8OUI - chains A and D of the 4 polymer chains in the assembly; structure by electron microscopy, 3.39 A resolution.

[Chain A]
Protein: Neutral amino acid transporter B(0)
Source organism: Homo sapiens
Sequence (549 residues; numbered -7 to 541; the number before each row is that of its first residue; numbers below 1 keep their minus sign (Met-7 is residue -7)):
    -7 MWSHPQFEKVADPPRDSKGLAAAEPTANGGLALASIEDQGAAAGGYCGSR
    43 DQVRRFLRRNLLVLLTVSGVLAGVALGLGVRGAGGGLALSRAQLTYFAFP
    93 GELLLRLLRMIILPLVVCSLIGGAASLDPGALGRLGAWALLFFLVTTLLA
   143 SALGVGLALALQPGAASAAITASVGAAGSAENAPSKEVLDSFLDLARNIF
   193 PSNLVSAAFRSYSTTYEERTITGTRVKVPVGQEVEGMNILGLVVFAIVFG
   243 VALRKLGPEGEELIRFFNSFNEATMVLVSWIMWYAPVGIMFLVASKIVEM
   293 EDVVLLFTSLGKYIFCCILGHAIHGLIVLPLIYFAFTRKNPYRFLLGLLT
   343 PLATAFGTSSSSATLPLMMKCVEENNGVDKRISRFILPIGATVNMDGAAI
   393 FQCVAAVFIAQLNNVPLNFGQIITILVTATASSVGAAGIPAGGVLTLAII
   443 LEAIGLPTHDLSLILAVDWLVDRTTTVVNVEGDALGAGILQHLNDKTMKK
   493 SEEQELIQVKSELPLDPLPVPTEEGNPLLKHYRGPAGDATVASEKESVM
Disordered / not traced: -7 to 42, 160-173, 489-541

[Chain D]
Protein: Suppressyn
Source organism: Homo sapiens
UniProt: M5A8F1 (SUPYN_HUMAN); residues 1-160 here = UniProt positions 1-160
Sequence (160 residues; row label = number of the first residue in the row):
     1 MACIYPTTFYTSLPTKSLNMGISLTTILILSVAVLLSTAAPPSCRECYQS
    51 LHYRGEMQQYFTYHTHIERSCYGNLIEECVESGKSYYKVKNLGVCGSRNG
   101 AICPRGKQWLCFTKIGQWGVNTQVLEDIKREQIIAKAKASKPTTPPENRP
   151 RHFHSFIQKL
Disordered / not traced: 1-39, 53-56, 141-160
Disulfides: Cys44-Cys79, Cys47-Cys111, Cys71-Cys103

[How chain A and chain D interact]
Residue-residue contacts (47):
  Arg83(A) with Ile134(D)
  Ala175(A) with Ile115(D), hydrophobic; Gly116(D); Trp118(D)
  Pro176(A) with Thr65(D); Ile115(D); Gly116(D); Gln117(D); Trp118(D), hydrogen bond (backbone-backbone)
  Lys178(A) with Gln117(D); Gly119(D), hydrogen bond (side chain-backbone); Val120(D)
  Asp186(A) with Val120(D)
  Arg202(A) with Gly100(D)
  Ser205(A) with Gly119(D); Val120(D), hydrogen bond (side chain-backbone)
  Thr206(A) with Gln117(D), hydrogen bond (backbone-side chain)
  Thr207(A) with His66(D); Gln117(D)
  Tyr208(A) with His64(D); Thr65(D), hydrogen bond (backbone-side chain)
  Glu209(A) with Thr62(D), hydrogen bond; His64(D), salt bridge
  Glu210(A) with Thr62(D), hydrogen bond (backbone-side chain); Tyr63(D), hydrogen bond
  Arg211(A) with Tyr60(D); Phe61(D); Thr62(D)
  Thr212(A) with Tyr60(D); Phe61(D), hydrogen bond (side chain-backbone)
  Ile213(A) with Tyr60(D), hydrophobic
  Gln224(A) with His66(D); Glu68(D); Ile102(D)
  Glu225(A) with Ile102(D)
  Val226(A) with His66(D); Glu68(D)
  Glu227(A) with Thr122(D)
  Asn405(A) with Lys129(D), hydrogen bond (backbone-side chain)
  Asn406(A) with Trp118(D)
  Val407(A) with Trp118(D), hydrophobic; Glu126(D)
  Pro408(A) with Trp118(D)
  Gly447(A) with Thr122(D); Gln123(D)
  Leu448(A) with Gln123(D)
  Pro449(A) with Glu126(D)
Other interface residues (no listed pair), chain A (30 interface residues in all): Ser177, Phe201, Gly228, Gln413
Other interface residues (no listed pair), chain D (24 interface residues in all): Ala101, Asn121, Arg130
The authors on this interface:
  - interface residues, chain D: Phe61(D)

[Summary]
Chain A and chain D form an interface of 30 and 24 residues respectively; the contacts include 10 hydrogen
bonds and 1 salt bridge. Polar contacts include Glu209(A)-His64(D), Lys178(A)-Gly119(D) and
Ser205(A)-Val120(D). From the paper: the interface residue Phe61(D).
Here chain A is Neutral amino acid transporter B(0) and chain D is Suppressyn, both from Homo sapiens. Entry
8OUI (Complex of ASCT2 with Suppressyn) was determined by electron microscopy (same publication as 8OUD, 8OUH
and 8OUJ).
